1C7D - chains A and D of the 3 polymer chains in the assembly; structure by X-ray diffraction, 1.80 A resolution.

# Chain A
Protein: Protein (deoxyhemoglobin (alpha chain))
Organism: Homo sapiens
UniProt: P69905 (HBA_HUMAN); the construct has insertions or renumbered stretches relative to UniProt, so the offset changes along the chain: 1-141 = UniProt 1-141; 144-284 = UniProt 1-141
Amino-acid sequence (284 residues; row label = number of the first residue in the row):
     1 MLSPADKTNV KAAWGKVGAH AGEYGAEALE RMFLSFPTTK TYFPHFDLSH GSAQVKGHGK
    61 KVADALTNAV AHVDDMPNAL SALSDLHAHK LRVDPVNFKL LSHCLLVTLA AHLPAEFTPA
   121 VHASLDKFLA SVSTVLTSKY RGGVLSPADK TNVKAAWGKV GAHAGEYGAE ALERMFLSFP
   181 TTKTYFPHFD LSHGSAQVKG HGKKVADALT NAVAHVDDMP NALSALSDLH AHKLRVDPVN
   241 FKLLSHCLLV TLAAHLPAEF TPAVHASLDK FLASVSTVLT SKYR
Differences from the reference sequence: engineered mutation Met1 (Val in P69905)
Metal / ion sites: heme Fe site 1 near His87 (its only coordinating residue here); heme Fe site 2 near His230 (its only coordinating residue here)
Small-molecule neighbours:
  - heme (HEM), molecule 1: Met32, Thr39, Tyr42, Phe43, His45, Phe46, His58, Lys61, Val62, Ala65, Leu66, Leu83, Leu86, His87, Leu91, Val93, Asn97, Phe98, Leu101, Val132, Leu136
  - heme (HEM), molecule 2: Met175, Thr182, Tyr185, Phe186, His188, Phe189, His201, Lys204, Val205, Ala208, Leu209, Leu226, Leu229, His230, Leu234, Val236, Asn240, Phe241, Leu244, Val275, Leu279
Swiss-Prot annotation at these positions:
  - site (Not glycated): Lys61, Lys204

# Chain D
Protein: Protein (deoxyhemoglobin (beta chain))
Organism: Homo sapiens
UniProt: P68871 (HBB_HUMAN); residue numbers follow UniProt; this construct covers 1-146
Amino-acid sequence (146 residues; each row starts with the number of its first residue):
     1 MHLTPEEKSA VTALWGKVNV DEVGGEALGR LLVVYPWTQR FFESFGDLST PDAVMGNPKV
    61 KAHGKKVLGA FSDGLAHLDN LKGTFATLSE LHCDKLHVDP ENFRLLGKVL VCVLAHHFGK
   121 EFTPPVQAAY QKVVAGVANA LAHKYH
Differences from the reference sequence: engineered mutation Met1 (Val in P68871), Lys108 (Asn in P68871)
Metal / ion sites: heme Fe near His92 (its only coordinating residue here)
Small-molecule neighbours: heme (HEM): Leu31, Thr38, Phe41, Phe42, Phe45, His63, Lys66, Val67, Ala70, Phe71, Phe85, Leu88, Leu91, His92, Leu96, Val98, Asn102, Phe103, Leu106, Val137, Leu141
Swiss-Prot annotation at these positions:
  - natural variant: Leu3 (H3L: In Graz; this construct carries the variant), Glu7 (E7A: In G-Makassar; E7K: In Hb C; E7Q: In Machida; E7V: In SKCA), Lys8 (E8K: In G-Siriraj; this construct carries the variant), Val11 (A11V: In Iraq-Halabja; this construct carries the variant), Gly16 (W16G: In Randwick; this construct carries the variant), Val23 (E23V: In D-Granada; this construct carries the variant), Gly24 (V24G: In Miyashiro; this construct carries the variant), Gly25 (G25D: In Moscva; G25R: In Riverdale-Bronx; G25V: In Savannah), Leu32 (L32P: In Yokohama), Val33 (L33V: In Muscat; this construct carries the variant), Arg40 (Q40R: In Tianshui; this construct carries the variant), Phe42 (F42Y: In Mequon; deletion: In Bruxelles), 11 further natural variant entries in UniProt

# Chain A / chain D interface
Pairs across the interface (58):
  Pro37(A) - His146(D)
  Thr38(A) - Pro100(D)
  Lys40(A) - His146(D)  hydrogen bond (side chain-backbone)
  Thr41(A) - His97(D)
  Thr41(A) - Asp99(D)
  Thr41(A) - Tyr145(D)
  Tyr42(A) - Arg40(D)
  Tyr42(A) - Asp99(D)  hydrogen bond
  Pro44(A) - His97(D)
  Leu91(A) - Arg40(D)  hydrogen bond (backbone-side chain)
  Arg92(A) - Trp37(D)
  Arg92(A) - Gln39(D)
  Arg92(A) - Arg40(D)  hydrogen bond (backbone-side chain)
  Arg92(A) - Glu43(D)  salt bridge
  Asp94(A) - Trp37(D)  hydrogen bond
  Asp94(A) - Asp99(D)
  Asp94(A) - Glu101(D)
  Asp94(A) - Leu105(D)
  Pro95(A) - Trp37(D)
  Val96(A) - Glu101(D)
  Asn97(A) - Asp99(D)  hydrogen bond
  Tyr140(A) - Trp37(D)  hydrophobic
  Arg141(A) - Val34(D)  hydrogen bond (side chain-backbone)
  Arg141(A) - Tyr35(D)
  Arg141(A) - Trp37(D)
  Arg174(A) - Phe122(D)  hydrogen bond (side chain-backbone)
  Arg174(A) - Thr123(D)
  Arg174(A) - Pro124(D)
  Arg174(A) - Gln127(D)  hydrogen bond
  Leu177(A) - Pro124(D)  hydrophobic
  Leu177(A) - Pro125(D)
  Leu177(A) - Ala128(D)
  Ser178(A) - Gln127(D)
  Ser178(A) - Ala128(D)
  Ser178(A) - Gln131(D)
  Phe179(A) - Gln131(D)
  His246(A) - Lys108(D)
  His246(A) - Gln131(D)  hydrogen bond
  Val250(A) - Val111(D)  hydrophobic
  Val250(A) - Ala115(D)  hydrophobic
  Val250(A) - Gln127(D)
  Ala253(A) - Cys112(D)
  Ala253(A) - Ala115(D)
  Ala253(A) - His116(D)
  Ala254(A) - Ala115(D)
  Ala254(A) - Gly119(D)
  Leu256(A) - His116(D)
  Pro257(A) - His116(D)  hydrogen bond (backbone-side chain)
  Phe260(A) - Arg30(D)  hydrogen bond (backbone-side chain)
  Phe260(A) - His116(D)
  Thr261(A) - Arg30(D)
  Pro262(A) - Arg30(D)
  Pro262(A) - Val33(D)
  Pro262(A) - Met55(D)  hydrophobic
  His265(A) - Arg30(D)  hydrogen bond
  His265(A) - Val34(D)
  His265(A) - Cys112(D)
  Asp269(A) - Tyr35(D)
Also at the interface, not in a pair above, chain A (34 interface residues in all): Glu173, Cys247, Leu249, Ala263, Ala266
Also at the interface, not in a pair above, chain D (34 interface residues in all): Glu26, Pro36, Pro51, Val98, Lys120

# In short
The chain A/chain D interface involves 34 residues from each chain, with 13 hydrogen bonds and 1 salt bridge.
Polar pairs include Arg92(A)-Glu43(D), Lys40(A)-His146(D) and Tyr42(A)-Asp99(D). Chain A binds heme. Ligands
of chain D: heme.
Here chain A is Protein (deoxyhemoglobin (alpha chain)) and chain D is Protein (deoxyhemoglobin (beta chain)),
both from Homo sapiens. Entry 1C7D (Deoxy RHB1.2 (recombinant hemoglobin)) was determined by X-ray
diffraction, deposited together with 1C7B and 1C7C.
